5VAI - chains A and B of the 6 polymer chains in the assembly; structure by electron microscopy, 4.10 A resolution (low resolution: residue-level contacts below are approximate; hydrogen-bond / salt-bridge calls are withheld).

== Chain A ==
Molecule: Guanine nucleotide-binding protein G(s) subunit alpha isoforms short
From: Homo sapiens
Notes: fragment: UNP residuews 1-380
UniProtKB: P63092 (GNAS2_HUMAN), isoform P63092-2; the author numbering skips numbers that UniProt does not, so the offset changes along the chain: 1-59 = UniProt 1-59; 74-394 = UniProt 60-380
Sequence (380 residues; numbered 1 to 394; 14 numbers in that range are skipped by the numbering (no residue carries them; nothing is unmodelled there); the number before each row is that of its first residue):
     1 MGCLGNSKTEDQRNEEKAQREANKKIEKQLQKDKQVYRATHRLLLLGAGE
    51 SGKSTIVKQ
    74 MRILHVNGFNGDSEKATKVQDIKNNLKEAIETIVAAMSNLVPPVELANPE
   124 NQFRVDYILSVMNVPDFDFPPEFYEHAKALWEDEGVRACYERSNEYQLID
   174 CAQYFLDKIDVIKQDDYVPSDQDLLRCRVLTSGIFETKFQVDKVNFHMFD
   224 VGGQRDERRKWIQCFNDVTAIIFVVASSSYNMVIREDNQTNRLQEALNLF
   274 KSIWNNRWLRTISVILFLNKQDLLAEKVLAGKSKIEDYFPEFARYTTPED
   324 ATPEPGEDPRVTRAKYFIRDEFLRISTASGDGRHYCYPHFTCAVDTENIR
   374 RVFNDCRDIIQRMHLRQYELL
Not modelled in the structure: 1-8, 74-204, 256-262
Differences from the reference sequence: conflict Asp188 (Ala174 in P63092)

== Chain B ==
Molecule: Guanine nucleotide-binding protein G(I)/G(S)/G(T) subunit beta-1
From: Rattus norvegicus
UniProtKB: P54311 (GBB1_RAT); residues 2-340 here = UniProt positions 2-340
Sequence (351 residues; each row starts with the number of its first residue; numbers below 1 keep their minus sign (Met-10 is residue -10)):
   -10 MHHHHHHGSLLQSELDQLRQEAEQLKNQIRDARKACADATLSQITNNIDP
    40 VGRIQMRTRRTLRGHLAKIYAMHWGTDSRLLVSASQDGKLIIWDSYTTNK
    90 VHAIPLRSSWVMTCAYAPSGNYVACGGLDNICSIYNLKTREGNVRVSREL
   140 AGHTGYLSCCRFLDDNQIVTSSGDTTCALWDIETGQQTTTFTGHTGDVMS
   190 LSLAPDTRLFVSGACDASAKLWDVREGMCRQTFTGHESDINAICFFPNGN
   240 AFATGSDDATCRLFDLRADQELMTYSHDNIICGITSVSFSKSGRLLLAGY
   290 DDFNCNVWDALKADRAGVLAGHDNRVSCLGVTDDGMAVATGSWDSFLKIW
   340 N
Not modelled in the structure: -10 to 0
Differences from the reference sequence: initiating methionine (-10); expression tag (-9 to 1)

== Interface between chain A and chain B ==
Contacting residue pairs (53; chain A residue first):
  Gln19(A) - Asp83(B)
  Gln19(A) - Thr86(B)
  Gln19(A) - Asn88(B)
  Asn23(A) - Asn88(B)
  Ile26(A) - Lys89(B)
  Ile26(A) - His91(B)
  Ile26(A) - Ala92(B)
  Glu27(A) - Lys89(B)
  Gln29(A) - Lys78(B)
  Leu30(A) - Gly53(B)
  Leu30(A) - Leu55(B)
  Leu30(A) - Lys89(B)
  Asp33(A) - Leu55(B)
  Asp33(A) - Lys78(B)
  Lys34(A) - Leu55(B)
  Arg38(A) - Leu55(B)
  Arg42(A) - Gln75(B)
  Arg42(A) - Trp99(B)
  His220(A) - Trp99(B)
  Phe222(A) - Trp99(B)
  Gly226(A) - Asn119(B)
  Gln227(A) - Leu117(B)
  Gln227(A) - Asn119(B)
  Gln227(A) - Gly144(B)
  Gln227(A) - Tyr145(B)
  Arg228(A) - Gly162(B)
  Arg228(A) - Asp163(B)
  Arg228(A) - Thr164(B)
  Arg228(A) - Asp186(B)
  Glu230(A) - Thr184(B)
  Glu230(A) - Gly185(B)
  Glu230(A) - Asp186(B)
  Arg232(A) - Cys204(B)
  Arg232(A) - Asp228(B)
  Lys233(A) - Met188(B)
  Lys233(A) - Cys204(B)
  Lys233(A) - Asp228(B)
  Lys233(A) - Asn230(B)
  Lys233(A) - Asp246(B)
  Gln236(A) - Arg314(B)
  Gln236(A) - Trp332(B)
  Cys237(A) - Lys57(B)
  Cys237(A) - Gln75(B)
  Cys237(A) - Met101(B)
  Phe238(A) - Trp99(B)
  Phe238(A) - Leu117(B)
  Asn239(A) - Lys57(B)
  Asn239(A) - Trp332(B)
  Asp240(A) - Lys57(B)
  Arg280(A) - Asp290(B)
  Arg280(A) - Phe292(B)
  Trp281(A) - Asp290(B)
  Trp281(A) - Arg314(B)
Also at the interface, not in a pair above, chain A (31 interface residues in all): Glu15, Ala22, Tyr37, Phe208, Glu209, Trp234
Also at the interface, not in a pair above, chain B (40 interface residues in all): Ala56, Arg68, Ile80, Val90, Ser98, Ile229, Cys271, Asn313

== Summary ==
Chain A and chain B form an interface of 31 and 40 residues respectively.
Chain A is Guanine nucleotide-binding protein G(s) subunit alpha isoforms short (Homo sapiens) and chain B is
Guanine nucleotide-binding protein G(I)/G(S)/G(T) subunit beta-1 (Rattus norvegicus); the structure, Cryo-EM
structure of the activated Glucagon-like peptide-1 receptor in complex with G protein, was determined by
electron microscopy.
